PDB entry 3WZI | X-ray diffraction, 2.90 A resolution | chains A and B of the 3 polymer chains in the assembly

[Chain A (and B)]
Molecule: Uncharacterized protein AF_1864
From: Archaeoglobus fulgidus DSM 4304
Notes: chain B of this document is another copy of the same molecule, construct and numbering; everything in this record applies to it too
UniProtKB: O28415 (Y1864_ARCFU); residues 1-104 here = UniProt positions 1-104
Amino-acid sequence (110 residues; row label = number of the first residue in the row; numbers below 1 keep their minus sign (Gly-5 is residue -5)):
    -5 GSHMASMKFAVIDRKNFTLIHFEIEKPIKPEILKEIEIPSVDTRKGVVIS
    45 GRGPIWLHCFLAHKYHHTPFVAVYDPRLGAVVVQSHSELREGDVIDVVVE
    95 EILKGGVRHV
Disordered / not traced: -5 to -2
Differences from the reference sequence: expression tag (-5 to 0)
From the paper describing this entry:
  - self-association interface (contacts with another copy of this molecule): Ile49
  - binding site for ssRNA: Ser44, Gly45, Arg46, Gly47, Pro48, Ile49, His52, Tyr68, Pro70, Arg71
  - mutagenesis - W50A/H52A/C53A/H57A: unchanged binding to dimer
  - mutagenesis - W50A/H52A/C53A/H57A: abolished catalytic activity (cleavage activity)
  - mutagenesis - H60A: abolished catalytic activity (RNA cleavage activity)
  - mutagenesis - H57A: decreased catalytic activity (RNA cleavage activity)
  - catalytic residues: His57, Lys58, His60, His80, Glu85
  - mutagenesis - W50A/H52A/C53A/H57A, C53A: unchanged binding to Uncharacterized protein AF_1864 (chain A)
  - mutagenesis - H80A, E85A: decreased catalytic activity on ssRNA
  - mutagenesis - K58A: unchanged catalytic activity on ssRNA
  - mutagenesis - H57A/K58A, K58A/E85A: decreased catalytic activity on RNA

[Chain A / chain B interface]
Contacting residue pairs - 38 pairs, chain A then chain B:
  Pro24(A) - Gly86(B)
  Pro24(A) - Val88(B)  hydrophobic
  Glu25(A) - Gly86(B)
  Leu27(A) - Val75(B)  hydrophobic
  Leu27(A) - Val76(B)
  Leu27(A) - Gly86(B)
  Lys28(A) - Glu85(B)
  Lys28(A) - Asp87(B)  salt bridge
  Ile49(A) - Ile49(B)  hydrophobic
  Ile49(A) - His52(B)
  Ile49(A) - Val67(B)  hydrophobic
  Trp50(A) - Asp69(B)  hydrogen bond
  Trp50(A) - Leu72(B)
  Trp50(A) - Val75(B)
  Trp50(A) - Val77(B)
  His52(A) - Ile49(B)
  His52(A) - Cys53(B)
  Cys53(A) - His52(B)
  Cys53(A) - Cys53(B)  hydrogen bond
  Cys53(A) - Val67(B)  hydrophobic
  Phe54(A) - Val77(B)
  Phe54(A) - Glu85(B)
  His57(A) - Gln78(B)  hydrogen bond
  Lys58(A) - Glu85(B)  salt bridge
  Val67(A) - Ile49(B)  hydrophobic
  Asp69(A) - Trp50(B)  hydrogen bond
  Leu72(A) - Trp50(B)
  Val75(A) - Leu27(B)  hydrophobic
  Val75(A) - Trp50(B)
  Val76(A) - Leu27(B)
  Val77(A) - Trp50(B)
  Val77(A) - Phe54(B)
  Gln78(A) - His57(B)  hydrogen bond
  Glu85(A) - Lys28(B)
  Glu85(A) - Lys58(B)  salt bridge
  Gly86(A) - Pro24(B)
  Gly86(A) - Leu27(B)
  Val88(A) - Pro24(B)  hydrophobic
Other interface residues (no listed pair), chain A (23 interface residues in all): His60, Asp87
Other interface residues (no listed pair), chain B (24 interface residues in all): Glu25, Ala56, His60

[Summary]
23 residues of chain A face 24 of chain B across their interface, with 5 hydrogen bonds and 3 salt bridges.
Among the polar pairs are Lys28(A)-Asp87(B), Lys58(A)-Glu85(B) and Trp50(A)-Asp69(B). The paper reports
catalytic residues His57(A), Lys58(A) and His60(A) among others; H80A and E85A of chain A reduce catalytic
activity on ssRNA; 9 substitutions were tested in all.
Both chains are Uncharacterized protein AF_1864 (Archaeoglobus fulgidus DSM 4304). Entry 3WZI (Crystal
structure of AfCsx3 in complex with ssRNA) was determined by X-ray diffraction together with 3WZG from the
same study.
